Entry 8Z6H (electron microscopy, 3.10 A resolution); this record covers chains B and C of the 4 polymer chains in the assembly.

[Chain B (and C)]
Name: Polycystin-2
Organism: Homo sapiens
Notes: chain C of this document is another copy of the same molecule, construct and numbering; everything in this record applies to it too
Reference sequence: Q13563 (PKD2_HUMAN); residues 1-968 here = UniProt positions 1-968
Chain sequence (1007 residues; each row starts with the number of its first residue; numbers below 1 keep their minus sign (Met-38 is residue -38)):
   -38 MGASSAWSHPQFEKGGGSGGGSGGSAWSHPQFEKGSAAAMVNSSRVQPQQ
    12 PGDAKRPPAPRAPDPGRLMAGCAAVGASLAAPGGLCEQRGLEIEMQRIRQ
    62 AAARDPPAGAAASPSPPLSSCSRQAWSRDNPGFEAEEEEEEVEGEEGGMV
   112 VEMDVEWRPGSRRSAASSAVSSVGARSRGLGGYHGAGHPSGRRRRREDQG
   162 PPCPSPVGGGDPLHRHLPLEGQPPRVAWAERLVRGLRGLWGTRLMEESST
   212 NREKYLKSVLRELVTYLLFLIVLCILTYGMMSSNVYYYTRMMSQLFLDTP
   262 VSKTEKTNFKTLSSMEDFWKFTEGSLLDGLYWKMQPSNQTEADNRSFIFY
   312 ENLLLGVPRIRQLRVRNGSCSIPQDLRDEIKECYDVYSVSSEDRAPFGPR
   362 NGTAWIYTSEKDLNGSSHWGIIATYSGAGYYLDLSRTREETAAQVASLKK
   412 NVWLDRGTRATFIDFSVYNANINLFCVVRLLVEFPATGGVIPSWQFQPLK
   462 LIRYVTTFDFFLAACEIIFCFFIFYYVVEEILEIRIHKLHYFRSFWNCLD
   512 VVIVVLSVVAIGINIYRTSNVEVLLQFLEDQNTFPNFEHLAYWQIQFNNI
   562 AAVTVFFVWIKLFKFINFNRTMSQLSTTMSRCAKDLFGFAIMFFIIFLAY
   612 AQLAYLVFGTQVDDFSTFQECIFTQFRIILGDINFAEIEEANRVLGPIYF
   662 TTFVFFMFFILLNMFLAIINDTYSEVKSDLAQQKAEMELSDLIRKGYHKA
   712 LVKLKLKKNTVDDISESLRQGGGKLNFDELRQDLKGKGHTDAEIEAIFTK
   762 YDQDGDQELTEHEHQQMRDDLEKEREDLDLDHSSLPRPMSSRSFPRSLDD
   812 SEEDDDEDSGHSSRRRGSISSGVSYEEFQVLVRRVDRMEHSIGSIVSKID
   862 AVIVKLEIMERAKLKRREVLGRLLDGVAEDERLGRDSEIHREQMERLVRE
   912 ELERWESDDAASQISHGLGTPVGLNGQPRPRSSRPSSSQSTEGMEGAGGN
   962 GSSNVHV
Disordered / not traced: -38 to 217, 296-302, 699-968 (chain C: -38 to 215, 296-303, 699-968)
Disulfides: Cys331-Cys344
Covalently attached groups: N-acetylglucosamine (NAG) linked to Asn328, Asn375
Construct notes: initiating methionine (-38); expression tag (-37 to 0)
Curated features (UniProtKB/Swiss-Prot):
  - region: Arg803 to His822 (Linker), Asp810 to Gly821 (Important for interaction with PACS1 and PACS2)
  - motif: Leu641 to Asp643 (Selectivity filter)
  - binding site (cholesterol): Gln557
  - binding site (Ca(2+)): Leu641, Asp763, Asp765, Asp767, Glu769, Glu774
  - modified residue: Ser76 (Phosphoserine), Ser80 (Phosphoserine), Arg137 (Omega-N-methylarginine), Ser801 (Phosphoserine), Ser808 (Phosphoserine), Ser812 (Phosphoserine), Ser829 (Phosphoserine)
  - glycosylation (N-linked (GlcNAc...) asparagine): Asn299, Asn305, Asn328 (complex), Asn362, Asn375
  - natural variant: Arg306 (R306Q: In PKD2), Arg322 (R322Q: In PKD2; R322W: In PKD2), Ala356 (A356P: In PKD2), Ala384 (A384P: In PKD2), Trp414 (W414G: In PKD2), Arg420 (R420G: In PKD2), Ile479 (deletion: In PKD2), Arg504 to Val512 (deletion: In PKD2), Asp511 (D511V: In PKD2), Cys632 (C632R: In PKD2), Tyr684 (deletion: In PKD2), Arg807 (R807Q: In PKD2)
  - mutagenesis: Ser76 (S76A: Abolishes phosphorylation of the N-terminal domain. Abolishes the ability to complement a pkd2-deficient zebrafish mutant; when associated with A-80), Ser80 (S80A: Decreases phosphorylation of the N-terminal domain. Abolishes the ability to complement a pkd2-deficient zebrafish mutant; when associated with A-76), Trp201 (W201A: Abolishes increased channel activity due to a gain of function mutation; when associated with P-604), Cys331 (C331S: Does not affect localization to the cilium. Loss of ion channel function), Phe604 (F604A/I: No effect on channel activation; F604P: Gain-of-function mutation resulting in increased channel activity. Absence of gain of function; when associated with F-605 DEL ...), Phe605 (Abolishes increased channel activity due to a gain of function mutation; when associated with P-604), Phe629 (F629S: Abolishes increased channel activity due to a gain of function mutation; when associated with P-604. Reduces but do not abolish ion channel function; when associated with A-677 and A-681), Arg638 (R638C: Abolishes increased channel activity due to a gain of function mutation; when associated with P-604. Reduces but do not abolish ion channel function; when associated with A-677 and A-681 ...), Leu677 (L677A: Constitutive active channel; when associated with A-681. Reduces but do not abolish ion channel function; when associated with S-629 and A-681. Reduces but do not abolish ion channel function ...), Asn681 (N681A: Constitutive active channel; when associated with A-677. Reduces but do not abolish ion channel function; when associated with S-629 and A-677. Reduces but do not abolish ion channel function ...), Tyr684 (Y684A: Abolishes increased channel activity due to a gain of function mutation; when associated with P-604), Lys688 (K688A: Abolishes increased channel activity due to a gain of function mutation; when associated with P-604), 20 further mutagenesis entries in UniProt

[Chain B / chain C interface]
Contacting residue pairs (102; chain B residue first):
  Met242(B) with Tyr616(C); Leu617(C), hydrophobic; Gly620(C); Thr621(C)
  Val246(B) with Thr621(C)
  Tyr247(B) with Thr621(C); Asp624(C)
  Tyr248(B) with Ile382(C); Ile452(C), hydrophobic
  Tyr249(B) with Thr448(C)
  Thr250(B) with Thr621(C), hydrogen bond (side chain-backbone)
  Met252(B) with Gly449(C); Gly450(C)
  Arg306(B) with Glu340(C), salt bridge
  Phe310(B) with Thr448(C)
  Tyr311(B) with Arg417(C), hydrogen bond (backbone-side chain)
  Glu312(B) with Arg417(C); Ala447(C); Thr448(C); Gly449(C), hydrogen bond (side chain-backbone)
  Asn313(B) with Thr448(C)
  Leu314(B) with Glu340(C)
  Trp380(B) with Arg654(C), hydrogen bond (backbone-side chain)
  Gly381(B) with Arg654(C), hydrogen bond (backbone-side chain)
  Ile382(B) with Arg654(C)
  Tyr429(B) with Pro334(C); Leu337(C), hydrophobic; Ile341(C), hydrophobic
  Asn430(B) with Ala447(C); Thr448(C)
  Ala431(B) with Ile341(C), hydrophobic; Cys344(C)
  Asn432(B) with Cys331(C); Cys344(C); Tyr345(C); Ala447(C), hydrogen bond (side chain-backbone)
  Ile433(B) with Thr448(C)
  Asn434(B) with Pro334(C)
  Trp455(B) with Glu651(C)
  Ile463(B) with Pro334(C), hydrophobic; Leu337(C), hydrophobic
  Val466(B) with Ser332(C)
  Leu539(B) with Asp336(C); Leu337(C), hydrophobic
  Gln542(B) with Glu340(C)
  Asn560(B) with Asn653(C); Leu656(C)
  Ala563(B) with Leu614(C); Leu617(C), hydrophobic; Val618(C), hydrophobic
  Val564(B) with Leu656(C), hydrophobic
  Val566(B) with Leu617(C), hydrophobic
  Phe567(B) with Ala610(C)
  Trp570(B) with Ala610(C), hydrophobic; Gln613(C), hydrogen bond
  Phe574(B) with Met603(C), hydrophobic; Ile606(C), hydrophobic; Ile607(C), hydrophobic
  Thr582(B) with Lys595(C); Asp596(C)
  Met583(B) with Gly599(C); Met603(C), hydrophobic
  Leu586(B) with Gly599(C); Phe600(C); Met603(C), hydrophobic; Met675(C), hydrophobic; Ile679(C), hydrophobic
  Ser587(B) with Met603(C)
  Leu597(B) with Ile671(C), hydrophobic
  Phe604(B) with Phe666(C), hydrophobic; Phe670(C), hydrophobic
  Phe605(B) with Phe666(C), hydrophobic
  Phe634(B) with Phe646(C), hydrophobic; Pro658(C), hydrophobic; Thr662(C)
  Phe637(B) with Thr662(C); Val665(C), hydrophobic
  Arg638(B) with Phe646(C); Phe661(C)
  Ile640(B) with Phe669(C), hydrophobic
  Leu641(B) with Ile639(C); Phe661(C), hydrophobic; Val665(C), hydrophobic; Phe669(C), hydrophobic
  Asp643(B) with Gly642(C); Ile644(C)
  Leu673(B) with Phe669(C); Phe670(C), hydrophobic
  Phe676(B) with Phe670(C), hydrophobic; Asn674(C)
  Leu677(B) with Asn674(C); Leu677(C), hydrophobic
  Ile680(B) with Asn674(C); Met675(C), hydrophobic
  Asn681(B) with Ala678(C); Asn681(C)
  Tyr684(B) with Asp596(C), hydrogen bond; Met675(C), hydrophobic; Ile679(C); Asp682(C)
  Lys688(B) with Asp682(C), salt bridge; Glu686(C), salt bridge
Also at the interface, not in a pair above, chain B (67 interface residues in all): Cys235, Thr238, Asn245, Phe436, Thr467, Ile571, Leu573, Ile577, Gln585, Thr589, Met590, Met668, Ser685
Also at the interface, not in a pair above, chain C (66 interface residues in all): Val347, Ile383, Arg420, Val451, Ile602, Tyr611, Ser627, Ile640, Asn645, Thr683

[In short]
67 residues of chain B and 66 residues of chain C are in contact; the contacts include 8 hydrogen bonds and 3
salt bridges. Polar pairs include Arg306(B)-Glu340(C), Lys688(B)-Asp682(C) and Lys688(B)-Glu686(C). Covalently
linked N-acetylglucosamine: at Asn328(B) and Asn375(B).
Both chains are Polycystin-2 (Homo sapiens). Entry 8Z6H (Structure of Polycystin-1/Polycystin-2 complex with
Phosphatidylglycerol-bound) was determined by electron microscopy.
